PDB entry 6CNF | electron microscopy, 4.50 A resolution (low resolution: residue-level contacts below are approximate; hydrogen-bond / salt-bridge calls are withheld) | chains A and B of the 21 polymer chains in the assembly

# Chain A
Name: DNA-directed RNA polymerase III subunit RPC1
Source organism: Saccharomyces cerevisiae (strain ATCC 204508 / S288c)
Notes: EC 2.7.7.6
Reference sequence: P04051 (RPC1_YEAST); residue numbers follow UniProt; this construct covers 1-1460
Amino-acid sequence (1460 residues; numbered 1 to 1460; the number before each row is that of its first residue):
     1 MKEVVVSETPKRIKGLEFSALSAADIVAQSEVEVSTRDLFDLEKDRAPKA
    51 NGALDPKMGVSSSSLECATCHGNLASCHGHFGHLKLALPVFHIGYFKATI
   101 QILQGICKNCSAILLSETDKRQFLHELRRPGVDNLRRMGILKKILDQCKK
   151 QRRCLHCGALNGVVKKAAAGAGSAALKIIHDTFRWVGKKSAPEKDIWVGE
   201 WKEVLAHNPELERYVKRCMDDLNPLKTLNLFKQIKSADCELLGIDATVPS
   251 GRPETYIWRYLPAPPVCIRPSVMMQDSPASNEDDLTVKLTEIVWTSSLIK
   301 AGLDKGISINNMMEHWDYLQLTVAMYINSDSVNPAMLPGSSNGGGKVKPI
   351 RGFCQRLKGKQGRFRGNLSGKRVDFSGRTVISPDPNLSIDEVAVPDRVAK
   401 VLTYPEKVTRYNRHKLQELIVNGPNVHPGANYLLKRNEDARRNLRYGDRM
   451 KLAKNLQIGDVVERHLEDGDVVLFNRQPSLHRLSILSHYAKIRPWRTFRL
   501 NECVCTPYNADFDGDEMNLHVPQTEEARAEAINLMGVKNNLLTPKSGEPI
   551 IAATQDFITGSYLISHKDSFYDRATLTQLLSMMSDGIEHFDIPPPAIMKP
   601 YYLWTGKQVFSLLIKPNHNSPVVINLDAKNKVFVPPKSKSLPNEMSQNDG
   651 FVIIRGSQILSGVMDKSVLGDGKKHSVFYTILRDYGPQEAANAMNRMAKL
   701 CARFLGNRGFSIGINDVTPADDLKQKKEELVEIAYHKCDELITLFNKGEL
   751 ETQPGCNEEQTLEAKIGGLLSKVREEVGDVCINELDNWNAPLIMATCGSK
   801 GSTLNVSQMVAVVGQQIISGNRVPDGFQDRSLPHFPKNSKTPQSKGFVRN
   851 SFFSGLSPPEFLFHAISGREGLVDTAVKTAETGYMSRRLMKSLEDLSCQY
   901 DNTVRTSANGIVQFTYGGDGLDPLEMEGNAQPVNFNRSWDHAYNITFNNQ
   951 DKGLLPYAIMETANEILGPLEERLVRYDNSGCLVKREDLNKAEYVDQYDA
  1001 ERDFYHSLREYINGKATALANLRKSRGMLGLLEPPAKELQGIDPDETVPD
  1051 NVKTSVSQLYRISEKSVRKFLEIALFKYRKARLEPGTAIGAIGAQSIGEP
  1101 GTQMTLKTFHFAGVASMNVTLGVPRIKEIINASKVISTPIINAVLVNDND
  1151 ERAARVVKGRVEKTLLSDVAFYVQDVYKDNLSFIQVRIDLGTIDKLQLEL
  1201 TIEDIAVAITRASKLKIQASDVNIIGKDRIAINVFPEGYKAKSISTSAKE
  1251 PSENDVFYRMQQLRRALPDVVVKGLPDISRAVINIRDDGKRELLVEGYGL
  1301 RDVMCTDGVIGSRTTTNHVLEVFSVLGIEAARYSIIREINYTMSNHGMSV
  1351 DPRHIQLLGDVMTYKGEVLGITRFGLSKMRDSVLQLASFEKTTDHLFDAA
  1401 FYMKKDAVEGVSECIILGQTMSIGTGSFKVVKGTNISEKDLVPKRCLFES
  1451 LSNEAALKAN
Disordered / not traced: 1, 1101-1116, 1237-1251
Swiss-Prot annotation at these positions:
  - region: P858 to E870 (Bridging helix)
  - binding site (Zn(2+)): C67, C70, C77, H80, C107, C110, C154
  - binding site (Mg(2+)): D511, D513, D515
  - mutagenesis: T506 (T506I: Temperature-sensitive), N509 (N509Y: Temperature-sensitive), N518 (N518Q: Temperature-sensitive)
Bound ions: Zn2+ site 1: C67, C70, C77, H80; Zn2+ site 2: C107, N109, C110, C154, C157

# Chain B
Name: DNA-directed RNA polymerase III subunit RPC2
Source organism: Saccharomyces cerevisiae (strain ATCC 204508 / S288c)
Notes: EC 2.7.7.6
Reference sequence: P22276 (RPC2_YEAST); residue numbers follow UniProt; this construct covers 1-1149
Amino-acid sequence (1149 residues; row label = number of the first residue in the row):
     1 MVAATKRRKTHIHKHVKDEAFDDLLKPVYKGKKLTDEINTAQDKWHLLPA
    51 FLKVKGLVKQHLDSFNYFVDTDLKKIIKANQLILSDVDPEFYLKYVDIRV
   101 GKKSSSSTKDYLTPPHECRLRDMTYSAPIYVDIEYTRGRNIIMHKDVEIG
   151 RMPIMLRSNKCILYDADESKMAKLNECPLDPGGYFIVNGTEKVILVQEQL
   201 SKNRIIVEADEKKGIVQASVTSSTHERKSKTYVITKNGKIYLKHNSIAEE
   251 IPIAIVLKACGILSDLEIMQLVCGNDSSYQDIFAVNLEESSKLDIYTQQQ
   301 ALEYIGAKVKTMRRQKLTILQEGIEAIATTVIAHLTVEALDFREKALYIA
   351 MMTRRVVMAMYNPKMIDDRDYVGNKRLELAGQLISLLFEDLFKKFNNDFK
   401 LSIDKVLKKPNRAMEYDALLSINVHSNNITSGLNRAISTGNWSLKRFKME
   451 RAGVTHVLSRLSYISALGMMTRISSQFEKSRKVSGPRALQPSQFGMLCTA
   501 DTPEGEACGLVKNLALMTHITTDDEEEPIKKLCYVLGVEDITLIDSASLH
   551 LNYGVYLNGTLIGSIRFPTKFVTQFRHLRRTGKVSEFISIYSNSHQMAVH
   601 IATDGGRICRPLIIVSDGQSRVKDIHLRKLLDGELDFDDFLKLGLVEYLD
   651 VNEENDSYIALYEKDIVPSMTHLEIEPFTILGAVAGLIPYPHHNQSPRNT
   701 YQCAMGKQAIGAIAYNQFKRIDTLLYLMTYPQQPMVKTKTIELIDYDKLP
   751 AGQNATVAVMSYSGYDIEDALVLNKSSIDRGFGRCETRRKTTTVLKRYAN
   801 HTQDIIGGMRVDENGDPIWQHQSLGPDGLGEVGMKVQSGQIYINKSVPTN
   851 SADAPNPNNVNVQTQYREAPVIYRGPEPSHIDQVMMSVSDNDQALIKVLL
   901 RQNRRPELGDKFSSRHGQKGVCGIIVKQEDMPFNDQGIVPDIIMNPHGFP
   951 SRMTVGKMIELISGKAGVLNGTLEYGTCFGGSKLEDMSKILVDQGFNYSG
  1001 KDMLYSGITGECLQAYIFFGPIYYQKLKHMVLDKMHARARGPRAVLTRQP
  1051 TEGRSRDGGLRLGEMERDCVIAYGASQLLLERLMISSDAFEVDVCDKCGL
  1101 MGYSGWCTTCKSAENIIKMTIPYAAKLLFQELLSMNIAPRLRLEDIFQQ
Disordered / not traced: 1-35
Swiss-Prot annotation at these positions:
  - zinc finger: C1095 to C1110 (C4-type)
  - binding site (Zn(2+)): C1095, C1098, C1107, C1110
Bound ions: Zn2+: C1095, K1097, C1098, C1107, C1110

# How chain A and chain B interact
Contacting residue pairs (321):
  T9(A) - D1145(B)
  P10(A) - D1145(B)
  P10(A) - I1146(B)
  P10(A) - F1147(B)
  K11(A) - I1117(B)
  K11(A) - E1144(B)
  K11(A) - D1145(B)
  K11(A) - I1146(B)
  R12(A) - L1143(B)
  R12(A) - E1144(B)
  I13(A) - M1119(B)
  I13(A) - R1142(B)
  I13(A) - L1143(B)
  I13(A) - E1144(B)
  K14(A) - R1142(B)
  K14(A) - E1144(B)
  L16(A) - F1129(B)
  L16(A) - P1139(B)
  L16(A) - R1140(B)
  L16(A) - L1141(B)
  E17(A) - A1138(B)
  E17(A) - P1139(B)
  E17(A) - R1140(B)
  E17(A) - R1142(B)
  F18(A) - A1138(B)
  F18(A) - P1139(B)
  S19(A) - I1137(B)
  S19(A) - A1138(B)
  A20(A) - N1136(B)
  L21(A) - L1133(B)
  L21(A) - N1136(B)
  D25(A) - T1109(B)
  D25(A) - R1140(B)
  A28(A) - T1109(B)
  Q29(A) - L1100(B)
  Q29(A) - T1108(B)
  Q29(A) - T1109(B)
  Q29(A) - L1133(B)
  R46(A) - A852(B)
  C70(A) - Y1103(B)
  L74(A) - R1048(B)
  H78(A) - F1090(B)
  H78(A) - Y1103(B)
  H78(A) - Q1130(B)
  H80(A) - Y1103(B)
  F81(A) - Q1130(B)
  Y95(A) - N1136(B)
  T255(A) - N1136(B)
  W258(A) - N1136(B)
  P262(A) - L1133(B)
  P262(A) - S1134(B)
  P264(A) - S1134(B)
  C267(A) - R1048(B)
  C267(A) - Y1123(B)
  I268(A) - L1127(B)
  I268(A) - Q1130(B)
  I268(A) - E1131(B)
  P270(A) - L1046(B)
  D276(A) - Y798(B)
  S277(A) - A852(B)
  F353(A) - E1131(B)
  F353(A) - M1135(B)
  R356(A) - L1046(B)
  R363(A) - L1046(B)
  R363(A) - L1127(B)
  R363(A) - E1131(B)
  F364(A) - L1128(B)
  R365(A) - E1064(B)
  G366(A) - R1061(B)
  N367(A) - Q1049(B)
  L368(A) - A1124(B)
  L368(A) - L1128(B)
  S369(A) - R1067(B)
  S369(A) - L1083(B)
  G370(A) - R1061(B)
  G370(A) - L1062(B)
  K371(A) - Q1049(B)
  K371(A) - L1062(B)
  K371(A) - L1083(B)
  K371(A) - S1087(B)
  K371(A) - D1088(B)
  K371(A) - A1124(B)
  R372(A) - P1050(B)
  R372(A) - T1051(B)
  R372(A) - G1059(B)
  R372(A) - L1060(B)
  R372(A) - R1061(B)
  V373(A) - P1050(B)
  V373(A) - L1060(B)
  V373(A) - L1062(B)
  V373(A) - R1082(B)
  V373(A) - S1087(B)
  D374(A) - R1038(B)
  D374(A) - A1039(B)
  D374(A) - R1040(B)
  D374(A) - G1041(B)
  D374(A) - P1050(B)
  D374(A) - R1082(B)
  D374(A) - S1086(B)
  F375(A) - A1039(B)
  F375(A) - R1040(B)
  F375(A) - R1082(B)
  S376(A) - A1037(B)
  S376(A) - R1038(B)
  S376(A) - L1060(B)
  G377(A) - H1036(B)
  G377(A) - A1037(B)
  G377(A) - L1060(B)
  R378(A) - M1035(B)
  R378(A) - H1036(B)
  R378(A) - L1060(B)
  T379(A) - V1031(B)
  T379(A) - M1035(B)
  V380(A) - G909(B)
  V380(A) - V1031(B)
  V380(A) - K1034(B)
  I381(A) - V921(B)
  S382(A) - L908(B)
  P383(A) - Y765(B)
  P383(A) - D766(B)
  P383(A) - A770(B)
  P383(A) - I924(B)
  D384(A) - Y765(B)
  P385(A) - G764(B)
  P385(A) - Y765(B)
  N386(A) - Y765(B)
  V398(A) - M1035(B)
  V398(A) - A1037(B)
  V401(A) - A1039(B)
  T403(A) - A1039(B)
  Y432(A) - R1040(B)
  R441(A) - R1040(B)
  E463(A) - R1040(B)
  L473(A) - L1078(B)
  N475(A) - E1066(B)
  S479(A) - M1065(B)
  S479(A) - E1066(B)
  S479(A) - C1069(B)
  L480(A) - M1065(B)
  H481(A) - C1069(B)
  R482(A) - A1072(B)
  R482(A) - Y1073(B)
  L483(A) - C1069(B)
  L483(A) - Y1073(B)
  S484(A) - C1069(B)
  I485(A) - C1069(B)
  I485(A) - Y1073(B)
  W495(A) - L908(B)
  W495(A) - I925(B)
  R496(A) - P876(B)
  R496(A) - E907(B)
  R496(A) - L908(B)
  R496(A) - L1032(B)
  R496(A) - M1035(B)
  R499(A) - L908(B)
  R499(A) - I924(B)
  E502(A) - I767(B)
  A510(A) - E768(B)
  D511(A) - D769(B)
  F512(A) - E768(B)
  D513(A) - K911(B)
  D513(A) - K919(B)
  D513(A) - V921(B)
  G514(A) - K911(B)
  E516(A) - K1034(B)
  N518(A) - L1060(B)
  H520(A) - L1062(B)
  H520(A) - R1082(B)
  V521(A) - E1081(B)
  V521(A) - R1082(B)
  P522(A) - E1081(B)
  P522(A) - R1082(B)
  Q523(A) - E1081(B)
  Q523(A) - S1086(B)
  T524(A) - E1081(B)
  E526(A) - Q1077(B)
  A527(A) - E1081(B)
  E530(A) - A1075(B)
  L534(A) - Y1073(B)
  M535(A) - V1070(B)
  M535(A) - Y1073(B)
  M535(A) - L1078(B)
  N540(A) - Y1073(B)
  Q555(A) - I767(B)
  Q555(A) - E768(B)
  Q555(A) - H947(B)
  D556(A) - S761(B)
  D556(A) - I767(B)
  D556(A) - N945(B)
  D556(A) - H947(B)
  F557(A) - I767(B)
  T559(A) - H947(B)
  A702(A) - S763(B)
  A702(A) - G764(B)
  L705(A) - S761(B)
  G706(A) - Y762(B)
  N707(A) - S1006(B)
  N707(A) - T1009(B)
  N707(A) - E1011(B)
  N707(A) - L1013(B)
  R708(A) - L1013(B)
  R708(A) - Q1014(B)
  F710(A) - M760(B)
  F710(A) - S761(B)
  F710(A) - P946(B)
  S711(A) - V759(B)
  S711(A) - K1001(B)
  S711(A) - Y1016(B)
  S711(A) - I1017(B)
  S711(A) - F1018(B)
  I712(A) - P946(B)
  I712(A) - F949(B)
  I712(A) - K1001(B)
  G713(A) - K1001(B)
  G713(A) - F1018(B)
  I714(A) - M958(B)
  I714(A) - S999(B)
  N715(A) - S999(B)
  V717(A) - M958(B)
  M794(A) - H947(B)
  M794(A) - P950(B)
  K800(A) - H947(B)
  K800(A) - S951(B)
  G801(A) - S951(B)
  N805(A) - P950(B)
  N805(A) - S951(B)
  N805(A) - M953(B)
  Q808(A) - M953(B)
  M809(A) - F949(B)
  M809(A) - P950(B)
  M809(A) - M953(B)
  G826(A) - S492(B)
  F827(A) - S492(B)
  F827(A) - V651(B)
  F827(A) - N655(B)
  Q828(A) - N593(B)
  Q828(A) - S594(B)
  Q828(A) - H595(B)
  Q828(A) - N655(B)
  D829(A) - H595(B)
  R830(A) - N655(B)
  P833(A) - E654(B)
  P833(A) - Y658(B)
  P833(A) - I659(B)
  H834(A) - F494(B)
  H834(A) - Y658(B)
  H834(A) - I659(B)
  H834(A) - A660(B)
  H834(A) - L661(B)
  H834(A) - E674(B)
  F835(A) - Y658(B)
  P836(A) - Y658(B)
  F852(A) - H693(B)
  F852(A) - N694(B)
  F852(A) - M953(B)
  F853(A) - H693(B)
  F853(A) - L984(B)
  G855(A) - H692(B)
  G855(A) - H693(B)
  L856(A) - H692(B)
  L856(A) - F979(B)
  S857(A) - F979(B)
  P858(A) - F979(B)
  F861(A) - H692(B)
  F861(A) - F979(B)
  L862(A) - P491(B)
  L862(A) - F494(B)
  L862(A) - T499(B)
  H864(A) - N694(B)
  H864(A) - Q695(B)
  H864(A) - S696(B)
  A865(A) - S696(B)
  I866(A) - L489(B)
  G868(A) - P697(B)
  R869(A) - L489(B)
  R869(A) - A500(B)
  R869(A) - T502(B)
  L872(A) - E506(B)
  V873(A) - R487(B)
  S886(A) - M1065(B)
  R887(A) - E1064(B)
  M890(A) - E1064(B)
  M890(A) - D1068(B)
  K891(A) - E1064(B)
  E894(A) - R1067(B)
  A1088(A) - I1071(B)
  A1091(A) - I1071(B)
  A1091(A) - A1072(B)
  I1092(A) - A1072(B)
  Q1095(A) - D1068(B)
  Q1095(A) - C1069(B)
  Q1095(A) - A1072(B)
  F1257(A) - E288(B)
  Y1258(A) - E288(B)
  Y1258(A) - K292(B)
  Q1261(A) - E288(B)
  R1265(A) - V285(B)
  F1397(A) - M1135(B)
  A1400(A) - I1137(B)
  K1405(A) - R1142(B)
  V1411(A) - R1067(B)
  V1411(A) - I1071(B)
  I1415(A) - R1067(B)
  I1415(A) - L1079(B)
  I1416(A) - P1122(B)
  I1416(A) - A1125(B)
  L1417(A) - I1121(B)
  L1417(A) - P1122(B)
  L1417(A) - F1129(B)
  G1418(A) - L1080(B)
  G1418(A) - P1122(B)
  Q1419(A) - L1080(B)
  T1420(A) - Q1077(B)
  T1420(A) - L1080(B)
  M1421(A) - I1071(B)
  M1421(A) - L1079(B)
  G1424(A) - G1074(B)
  T1425(A) - G1074(B)
  T1425(A) - A1075(B)
  T1425(A) - S1076(B)
  G1426(A) - S1076(B)
Also at the interface, not in a pair above, chain A (191 interface residues in all): G15, E31, G79, L261, P265, Y326, K346, L357, P395, R397, L402, T497, L519, A531, G709, S799, S831, L832, S854, P859, D1255, R1264, S1388, L1396
Also at the interface, not in a pair above, chain B (169 interface residues in all): D281, Y371, K445, E504, D656, S657, P677, P691, T700, K796, G920, C922, V955, I962, A1015, V1045, T1047, E1052, G1053, M1084, G1102, K1126, L1132

# Summary
Chain A and chain B form an interface of 191 and 169 residues respectively. From UniProt: 7 Zn2+-binding
residues, 3 Mg2+-binding residues and 3 mutagenesis sites on chain A; 4 Zn2+-binding residues on chain B.
Here chain A is DNA-directed RNA polymerase III subunit RPC1 and chain B is DNA-directed RNA polymerase III
subunit RPC2, both from Saccharomyces cerevisiae (strain ATCC 204508 / S288c). Entry 6CNF (Yeast RNA
polymerase III elongation complex) was determined by electron microscopy (same publication as 6CNB, 6CNC and
6CND).
